Entry 6I3K (X-ray diffraction, 1.60 A resolution); this record covers chain A.

[Chain A]
Molecule: Bilirubin oxidase
Source organism: Albifimbria verrucaria
Notes: EC 1.3.3.5
UniProtKB: Q12737 (BLRO_MYRVE); residues 1-534 here correspond to UniProt positions 39-572 (UniProt number = residue number + 38)
Amino-acid sequence (534 residues; numbered 1 to 534; the number before each row is that of its first residue):
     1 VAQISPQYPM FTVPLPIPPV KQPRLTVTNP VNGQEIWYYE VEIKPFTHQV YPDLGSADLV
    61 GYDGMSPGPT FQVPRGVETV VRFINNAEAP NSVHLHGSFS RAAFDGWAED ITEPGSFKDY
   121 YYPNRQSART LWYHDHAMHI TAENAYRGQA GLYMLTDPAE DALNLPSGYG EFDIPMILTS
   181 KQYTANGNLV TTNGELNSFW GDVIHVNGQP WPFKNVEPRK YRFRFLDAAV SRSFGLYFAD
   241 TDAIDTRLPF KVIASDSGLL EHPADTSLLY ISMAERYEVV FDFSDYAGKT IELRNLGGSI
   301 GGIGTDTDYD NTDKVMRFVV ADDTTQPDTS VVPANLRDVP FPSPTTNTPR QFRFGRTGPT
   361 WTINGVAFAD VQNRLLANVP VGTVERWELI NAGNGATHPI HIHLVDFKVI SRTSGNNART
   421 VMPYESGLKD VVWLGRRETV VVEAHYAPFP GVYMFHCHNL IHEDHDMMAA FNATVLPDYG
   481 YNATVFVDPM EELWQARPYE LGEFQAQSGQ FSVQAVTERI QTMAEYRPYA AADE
Glycans and other covalent adducts: N-acetylglucosamine (NAG) linked to Asn-472, Asn-482
Sequence notes: engineered mutation Ala-396 (Trp434 in Q12737)
Metal / ion sites: K+ site 1: Thr-26, Thr-28, Glu-35 (shared with 1 residue of chain B); Cu ion site 1: His-94, His-401; Cu ion site 2: His-96, His-134, His-458; Cu ion site 3: His-136, His-403, His-456; Na+: His-262, Ser-426; K+ site 2: Asp-323 (shared with 3 residues of chain B); Cu ion site 4: His-398, Cys-457, His-462
Residues lining bound ligands:
  - hexacyanoferrate(3-) (FC6): Arg-356, Ala-392, Gly-393, Asn-394, Gly-395, Ala-396
  - succinic acid (SIN), molecule 1: Asn-29, Val-31, Asn-32, Glu-78, Tyr-121, Arg-125, Arg-527, Pro-528, Tyr-529, Ala-530, Asp-533
  - succinic acid (SIN), molecule 2: Leu-59, Ser-66, Pro-67, Ala-145, Tyr-146, Gly-148, Gln-149, Ala-150, Thr-179, Lys-181, His-205, Gly-208
  - succinic acid (SIN), molecule 3: Trp-107, Glu-109, Arg-374, Val-452, Asp-488, Pro-489, Met-490
Curated features (UniProtKB/Swiss-Prot):
  - binding site (Cu cation): His-94, His-96, His-134, His-136, His-398, His-401, His-403, His-456, Cys-457, His-458, His-462, Met-467
  - glycosylation (N-linked (GlcNAc...) asparagine): Asn-472, Asn-482
What the authors report for this chain:
  - Cu ion coordination: His-398, His-462
  - binding site for hexacyanoferrate(3-): Arg-356, Asn-394, Gly-395, Ala-396, His-398

[In short]
Ligands of chain A: hexacyanoferrate(3-) and 3 copies of succinic acid. Covalently linked N-acetylglucosamine:
at Asn-472 and Asn-482. Thr-26, Thr-28 and Glu-35 form the K+ site 1. Curated annotation (UniProt) lists 12 Cu
cation-binding residues. The paper reports a binding site for hexacyanoferrate(3-) at Arg-356, Asn-394 and
Gly-395 among others; Cu ion coordination by His-398 and His-462.
Chain A is Bilirubin oxidase (Albifimbria verrucaria); the structure, Bilirubin oxidase from Myrothecium
verrucaria, mutant W396A in complex with ferricyanide, was determined by X-ray diffraction, deposited together
with 6I3J and 6I3L.
